Entry 1K0J (X-ray diffraction, 2.20 A resolution); this record covers chain A.

[Chain A]
Protein: P-hydroxybenzoate hydroxylase
Organism: Pseudomonas aeruginosa
Notes: EC 1.14.13.2
UniProtKB: P20586 (PHHY_PSEAE); residue numbers follow UniProt; this construct covers 1-394
Sequence (394 residues; numbered 1 to 394; the number before each row is that of its first residue):
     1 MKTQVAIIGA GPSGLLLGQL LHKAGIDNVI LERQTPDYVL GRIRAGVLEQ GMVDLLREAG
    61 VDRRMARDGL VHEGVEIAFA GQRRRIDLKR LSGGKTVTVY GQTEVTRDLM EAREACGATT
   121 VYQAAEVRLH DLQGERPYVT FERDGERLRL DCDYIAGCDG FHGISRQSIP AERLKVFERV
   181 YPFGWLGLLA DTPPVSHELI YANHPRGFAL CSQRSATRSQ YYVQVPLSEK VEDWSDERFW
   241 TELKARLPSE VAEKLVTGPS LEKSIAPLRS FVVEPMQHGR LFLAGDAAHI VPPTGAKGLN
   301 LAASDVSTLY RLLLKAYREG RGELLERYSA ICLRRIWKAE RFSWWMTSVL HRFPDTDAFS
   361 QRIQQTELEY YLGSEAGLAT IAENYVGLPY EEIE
Sequence notes: engineered mutation Gln220 (Arg in P20586)
UniProt features mapped onto this chain:
  - binding site (FAD): Ser13, Glu32, Arg42 to Val47, Gln102, Asp286, Leu299, Asn300
  - binding site (substrate): Tyr201, Ser212 to Arg214, Tyr222, Pro293
  - site (Important for catalytic activity): Tyr201, Tyr385
  - mutagenesis: Ala45 (A45G: The positions of the substrate and the flavin are not altered), Tyr201 (Y201F: Reduction of hydroxylase activity), Asn300 (N300D: The side chain of Asp300 moves away from the flavin, disrupting the interactions of the carboxamide group with the flavin O(2) atom, and the alpha-helix H10 that begins at residue 297 is ...), Tyr385 (Y385F: The positions of the substrate and the flavin are not altered)
Residues lining bound ligands:
  - FAD (flavin-adenine dinucleotide): Ile8, Gly9, Ala10, Gly11, Pro12, Ser13, Gly14, Leu31, Glu32, Arg33, Gln34, Val39, Arg42, Arg44, Ala45, Gly46, Val47, Gln102, Val127, Cys158, Asp159, Gly160, His162, Gly163, Ile164, Trp185, Tyr222, Ala266, Ala284, Gly285, Asp286, Pro293, Ala296, Lys297, Gly298, Leu299, Asn300, Ala302
  - NADPH (NDP; NADPH dihydro-nicotinamide-adenine-dinucleotide phosphate): Ile43, Arg44, Gln102, Glu126, Arg128, Leu129, Phe161, His162, Ile164, Arg166, Gln167, Ser168, Ser264, Ile265, Ala266, Pro267, Arg269
What the authors report for this chain:
  - binding site for NADPH: Arg44, Arg128, Phe161, His162, Ile164, Gln167, Ser168, Pro267, Arg269
  - binding site for sulfate ion: Tyr38, Arg42

[Overview]
Bound to chain A: flavin-adenine dinucleotide and NADPH. UniProt lists 12 FAD-binding residues, 6
substrate-binding residues and 4 mutagenesis sites. The paper reports a binding site for NADPH at Arg44,
Arg128 and Phe161 among others; a binding site for sulfate ion at Tyr38 and Arg42.
Chain A is P-hydroxybenzoate hydroxylase (Pseudomonas aeruginosa); the structure, Pseudomonas aeruginosa phbh
R220Q in complex with NADPH and free of p-OHB, was determined by X-ray diffraction (same publication as 1K0I
and 1K0L).
